Entry 7WED (electron microscopy, 3.50 A resolution); this record covers chains H and L of the 3 polymer chains in the assembly.

# Chain H
Protein: The heavy chain of Fab XGv347
Organism: Homo sapiens
Notes: antibody fragment or engineered binder
Chain sequence (123 residues; numbered 1 to 123; the number before each row is that of its first residue):
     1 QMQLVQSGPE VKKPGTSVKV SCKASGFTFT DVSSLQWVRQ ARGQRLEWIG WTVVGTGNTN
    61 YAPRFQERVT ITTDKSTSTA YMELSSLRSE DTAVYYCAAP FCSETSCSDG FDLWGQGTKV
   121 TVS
Disulfide bonds: C22-C97, C102-C107

# Chain L
Protein: The light chain of Fab XGv347
Organism: Homo sapiens
Notes: antibody fragment or engineered binder
Chain sequence (107 residues; numbered 1 to 107; the number before each row is that of its first residue):
     1 EIVLTQSPGT LSLSPGDRAT LSCRASQSVR ISYLAWYQQK PGQAPRLLIS GSSSRATGIP
    61 DRFSASGSGT DFTLTISRLE PEDFAVYYCQ QYANSPWTFG QGTKVEV
Disulfide bonds: C23-C89

# How chain H and chain L interact
Pairs across the interface (15):
  Q36(H) - Q90(L)
  Q36(H) - W97(L)
  V38(H) - F99(L)  hydrophobic
  L46(H) - Y88(L)  hydrophobic
  L46(H) - F99(L)  hydrophobic
  W48(H) - W97(L)
  P63(H) - P96(L)
  Y96(H) - A44(L)  hydrophobic
  D109(H) - Y92(L)
  F111(H) - L47(L)
  F111(H) - Y92(L)  hydrophobic
  F111(H) - W97(L)  hydrophobic
  D112(H) - A56(L)
  W114(H) - P45(L)
  G115(H) - A44(L)
Interface residues without a listed pair, chain H (17 interface residues in all): Q40, Q44, R45, W51, Y61, G110
Interface residues without a listed pair, chain L (16 interface residues in all): Y37, Q39, S50, S54, G100, Q101

# Summary
17 residues of chain H face 16 of chain L across their interface.
Chain H is the heavy chain of Fab XGv347 and chain L is the light chain of Fab XGv347, both from Homo sapiens;
the structure, SARS-CoV-2 Omicron variant spike RBD in complex with Fab XGv347, was determined by electron
microscopy, deposited together with 7WE7, 7WE8, 7WE9, 7WEA, 7WEB, 7WEC and 3 further entries.
